5AN9 - chains I and N of the 11 polymer chains in the assembly; structure by electron microscopy, 3.30 A resolution.

[Chain I]
Molecule: Eukaryotic translation initiation factor 6
Source organism: Dictyostelium discoideum
Reference sequence: Q551M2 (IF6_DICDI); residues 1-224 here = UniProt positions 1-224
Chain sequence (224 residues; row label = number of the first residue in the row):
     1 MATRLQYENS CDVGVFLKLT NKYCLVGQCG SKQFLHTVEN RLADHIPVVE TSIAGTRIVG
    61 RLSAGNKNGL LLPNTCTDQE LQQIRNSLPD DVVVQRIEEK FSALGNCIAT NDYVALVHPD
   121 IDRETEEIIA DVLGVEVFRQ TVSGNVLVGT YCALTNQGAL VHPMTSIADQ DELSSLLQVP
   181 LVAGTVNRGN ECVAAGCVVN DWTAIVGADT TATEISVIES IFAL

[Chain N]
Molecule: 26S ribosomal RNA
Source organism: Dictyostelium discoideum
Sequence (3741 nucleotides; each row starts with the number of its first residue):
     1 UCCGCCUCAC CUUUGUAAGA UUACCCGCUG AACUUAAGCA UAUCAGUAAG CGGAGGAAAA
    61 GAAACUAACU AGGAUUCCGU CAGUAACGGC GAGUGAAGAC GGAAUAGCCC AAGGUUCAAA
   121 CCUGGAUCUC UUCGAGGUUA GGUGAUGUGA CCUAUGGACU GAUGGAGCCC GCUGUUGUGA
   181 CUGCUAAUUC CGUUUGGAAU UUCGAGUCGU AGAAGGUGAU AACCCUGUUC GCAGUAUCAC
   241 AACAGUUGGA CUUUGCCAUU AGCUCCACGA GUAGGAAUGU CUGAAAUUGC AUUCUGAAUG
   301 GGUGAUAAGA UUCAUCCAAG GCUAAAUAUA UGUUAGGAGA UCGAUAGCAU ACAAGUACCG
   361 UGAGGGAAAG GUGAAAAGAA CUUUGAAAAA AGGUUUAAAA GUAUUUGACA CCGUUUAUGU
   421 GGAAGCGUUU ACUUGGACCC CGAUUAAUGA CGUCGGUUUA GCUCUAAUUC UUAGGUGGCC
   481 AAAGUAGAGU GUUACGUGCU GAUCAAAAGG UAACGGACAU UUGAUUCAUU GGUUAUCGAC
   541 GAGGAAGGUA CUCUAAAUCG GCCAGUUACU AACGGGUGAG AUCUGAUGUU UAUAAAAUGG
   601 GGGAUGAGGC UUAUCGGCUU GCUGGUGGCU CGCUCUCAAU AAUGGAUAUU GGGUUUCAUC
   661 AAGAGUGCAA AAUGGUGGCA AUUCACUAUU AGUGGUUAUU AAUUUUGUUU GCGUGGCUUG
   721 GCCUUGUCUA CAGGUUAUCU UCGGAUGGCU UGUAGCUUUG UUGAACGCGU GGGCUUAAUG
   781 UUGUGAUUCU AGUAGCGUUA CCAUAUCGUU AGAGUGGGUU CAAUAAAUGU CCCGUCUUGA
   841 AACACGGAUC AAGGAGGCCG UUUUGUGUGC GAGUGUAAGA GUAAUUAAAA CUCUGACGCG
   901 UAUUGAAAGA AAGAAUACUC CAAAAGAUCG UAACUACGGU UACCUUCUGU AAGGAGUGCC
   961 CGAAUCAUGA GAACUCUGUU UCGAAAGGAU UUGCGGUUGA GCACCUAGAA UGGGACCCGA
  1021 AAGGUUGUGA ACUAUGCCUG AGGAAGGCGA AGUCAGGGGA AACUCUGAUG GAGGCUUGUC
  1081 GCAAUGCUGA CGUGCAAAUC GCUUGUCUAA CUUGGGUAUA GGGGCGAAAG ACUAAUCGAA
  1141 CAACCUAGUA GCUGGUUCCU UCCGAAGUUU CCCUCAGGAU AGCUGGAGCA GUAUUCUAGU
  1201 UCCAUCUUGU AAAGACAAUG AUUAGCAGUU UCGGGGGCGU AAUGCUCUCA GCUGAUUCUC
  1261 AAACUCUGAA CGGGUGGGUA UCAUUUUAAU UCACUUAAUU GGAUUUUAAA AUUAAAUUGC
  1321 ACAUGUGCAA UGAAAAAUAG GAGCUCUUAG UGGGCCAUUU UUGGUAAGCA GAACUGGCGA
  1381 UGUGGGUUGA ACCAAAUAUU GGGAUAAGAC GUCUAACAUU CACUAAUAGA UACCACAAAA
  1441 GGUGUUAGUU CAUUAAGACA GCAGGACGGU GGCCAUGGAA GUCGGUAUCC GCUAAGGAGU
  1501 GUGUAACAAC UCACCUGCCA AAUGGACUAG CCCUGAAAAU GGAUGACGCU AGCAGUGGAU
  1561 GGUCGAUGCC CAAUCGUUAA AAGAAGUGAU AAUACUUUUA ACGUGUAGGA AGGCGUGAAG
  1621 GUAACGUAGA AGCUUGAAUG UGAAUUCGAG UGGAGUUGUC UUUAGUGCAG AUCUUGAUGG
  1681 UAGUAGCAAA UAUUCAAAAG AAUUUACUUU GAAGGCCGAA GUGGGGAAGG GUUCCAUAAC
  1741 AAUGGAAUUC ACUUAUGGGU GAGUCGAUCC UAAGGUUUGG GUUAACUCUC UCUAAUAAGG
  1801 UUACUAGGUC AUUGGAUCGA AAGUGAAGGU GGCUUUAACA CUAGUGACUU UAUAGGCCGA
  1861 AAGGGAAGCG GGUUAAAAUU CCUGCACCAU CGAAUGGGAU AUUAGGGUAA CCGAUCGUAA
  1921 UCCGGGACAU CAAUUGGCGG UCGAGGAAGA GUUAUCUUUU CUUGUUAACA UUGUCUUGGG
  1981 GUCCUCCGAA UCAGGUCAAC UGGAGACGAG GAUUCAUCGC ACAAUGGAAG AGCACAGUCC
  2041 UUUGGAUUGG GUCUCGCAUC CGCUAAAUGG UCCUUGAAAA CCGGAUUAUG GUAUUUAAUC
  2101 CUAUUUGGUG UUCGUACCAA UAACCACAUC AGGUCUCCAA GGUGAAUAGC CUCUGGUCAA
  2161 AUGUAUUAAU GUAGAUAAGG GAAGUCGGCA AAACCGAUCU GUAACUUCGG GAUAAGGAUU
  2221 GGCUCUAAAG GCUGGUGGAG UGGACAUAUU GGAGUUUGCU AUUUGUUUUU UACUUUUAGG
  2281 AUGGGCAACU GUUUUGAAGG UUUAAGAUGG GUGGUAAUUC UUUCCAAUGU GAGGGCUUGC
  2341 UCGUUCUGCU UUACGAUUAA CAGCUAAUUU AGAACUGUGA CGAUCACCGG GAAUCCAACU
  2401 GUUUAAUUAA AACAAAGCAU UGCGAUAAGC UUAAAAGCUU UUGACGCAAU GUGAUUUCUG
  2461 CCCAGUGCUC UGAAUGUCAA AGUGAAGAGA UUCAACCUAG CACGGGUAAA CGGCGGGAGU
  2521 AACUAUGACU CUCUUAAGGU AGCCAAAUGC CUCGUCAUCU AAUUAGUGAC GCGCAUGAAU
  2581 GGAUCAAUGA GAUUCCCACU GUCCCUAACU ACUAUACAGC GAAACCACUG CAAGGGGAAC
  2641 GGGCCUUGCA AAAACAGCGG GGAAAGAAGA CCCUGUUGAG CUUGACUCUA GUCUGAUAUU
  2701 GCAUAGUGAC CUAAAAGGUG UAGAAUAGGU GGGAGGGGCA ACCCGACGGU GAAAUACCAC
  2761 CCCUUUUGGC GUUACUUUGC UAACUUGGAA UAACAGUACC UCAUAAUUCA UUUUAUGAUG
  2821 GUUUUGGUGA AUAAGCGGAU CAACCACGGG UGAAAUCUGU GCAAAUUGGG CAACUGAUUU
  2881 GUAUAGCAAA GUAGUCCCUC UGGUCCCGUA UUAUGUCGAC CAAGAACAGU UUCAGGUGGG
  2941 GAGUUUGGCU GGGGCGGCAC AUUUGUUAAA AGAUAACGCA AGUGUCCAAA GGCAGGCUCA
  3001 GUGAGAACAG AAAUCUCACG UAGAGUAAAA GGGCAAAAGC CUGCUUGAUU CUGAUUUUCA
  3061 GUACUAAUCG GAACUGGGAA ACCAGGGCCU AUCGAUCCUU UAUGUGCUUA AAUCUUAACC
  3121 CUAGAGGUGU CAGAAAAGUU ACCACAGGGA UAACUGGCUU GUGGCAGCCA AGCGCUCAUA
  3181 GCGACGCUGC UUUUUGAUCC UUCGAUGUCG GCUCUUCUUA UCAUUGUGAA GCAGAAUUCA
  3241 CAAAGUGUUG GAUUGUUCAC CCACUAACAA GGAACGUGAG CUGGGUUUAG ACCGUCGUGA
  3301 GACAGGUUAG UUUUACCCUA CUGUUGUCAA UUGUUUGCGU AAUAGUAGCA UGAUUUAGUA
  3361 CGAGAGGAAC UGUCAUGCCG GAUCACUGGU CUGUAGGUUU AUUUGACAAA AUAGUGACCU
  3421 GCCGCUACCA UCCGUUGGAU AAUGGCUGAA CGCCUCUAAG UCAGAAUCCA UUCUAGAAAC
  3481 GCAAACCAAA UGCUUUAGAG UGUGAAUGUU GUAGGUAACA UUAGGUUGUU GGUGGGGGAC
  3541 CACUUUCAAC UUUAAACCAU AUGAUUAAUC GCUGUUACAC UGCAGUUUCC UUCCGGUUAU
  3601 UGUGGUGGGU GGCUAAAUUC UAAUUUAUAU CCUCGUUCCG CUCAACUCUU CGAUUGUAGA
  3661 CGACUAUCAA AUGAACUAGG UGCUGUAAGC UUCCGAGUAG CGUUCAGUUA CGAGGGGUUG
  3721 AGGCUUUUCC AUUAGUUCUU U
Disordered / not traced: 1-1220, 1271-1355, 1603-2391, 2701-2924, 3481-3741
Differences from the reference sequence: conflict C3119 (G in FR733594.)

[How chain I and chain N interact]
Pairs across the interface - 7 pairs, chain I then chain N:
  Glu8(I) with U3354(N), phosphate contact
  Asn9(I) with U3355(N), hydrogen bond to the phosphate
  Gly30(I) with U3354(N), hydrogen bond to the sugar
  Lys32(I) with U3355(N), sugar contact
  Gln33(I) with U3355(N), hydrogen bond to the phosphate; U3356(N), phosphate contact; G3358(N), hydrogen bond to the phosphate
Other interface residues (no listed pair), chain I (6 interface residues in all): Gln6
Other interface residues (no listed pair), chain N (6 interface residues in all): A3353, G3372

[Overview]
Chain I and chain N each contribute 6 residues to their interface; the contacts include 4 hydrogen bonds.
Polar contacts include Gly30(I)-U3354(N), Asn9(I)-U3355(N) and Gln33(I)-U3355(N).
Chain I is Eukaryotic translation initiation factor 6 and chain N is 26S ribosomal RNA, both from
Dictyostelium discoideum; the structure, Mechanism of eIF6 release from the nascent 60S ribosomal subunit, was
determined by electron microscopy, deposited together with 6QKL, 5ANB and 5ANC.
